8TZQ - chains E and A of the 5 polymer chains in the assembly; structure by electron microscopy, 3.20 A resolution.

# Chain E
Protein: scFv16
Organism: Escherichia coli
Notes: antibody fragment or engineered binder
Chain sequence (267 residues; numbered 1 to 267; the number before each row is that of its first residue):
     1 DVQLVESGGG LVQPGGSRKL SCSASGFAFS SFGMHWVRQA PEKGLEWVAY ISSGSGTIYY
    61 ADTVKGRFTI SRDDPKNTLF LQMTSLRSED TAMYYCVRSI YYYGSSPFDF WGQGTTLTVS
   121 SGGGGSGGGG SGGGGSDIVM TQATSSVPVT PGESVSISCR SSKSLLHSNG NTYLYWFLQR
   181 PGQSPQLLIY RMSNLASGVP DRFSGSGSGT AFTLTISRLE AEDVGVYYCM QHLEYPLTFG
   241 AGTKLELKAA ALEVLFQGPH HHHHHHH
Not modelled in the structure: 1, 120-136, 248-267

# Chain A
Protein: Guanine nucleotide-binding protein G(I)/G(S)/G(T) subunit beta-1
Organism: Homo sapiens
Reference sequence: P62873 (GBB1_HUMAN); residue numbers follow UniProt; this construct covers 2-340
Chain sequence (358 residues; each row starts with the number of its first residue; numbers below 1 keep their minus sign (Met-17 is residue -17)):
   -17 MHHHHHHLEV LFQGPGSSGS ELDQLRQEAE QLKNQIRDAR KACADATLSQ ITNNIDPVGR
    43 IQMRTRRTLR GHLAKIYAMH WGTDSRLLVS ASQDGKLIIW DSYTTNKVHA IPLRSSWVMT
   103 CAYAPSGNYV ACGGLDNICS IYNLKTREGN VRVSRELAGH TGYLSCCRFL DDNQIVTSSG
   163 DTTCALWDIE TGQQTTTFTG HTGDVMSLSL APDTRLFVSG ACDASAKLWD VREGMCRQTF
   223 TGHESDINAI CFFPNGNAFA TGSDDATCRL FDLRADQELM TYSHDNIICG ITSVSFSKSG
   283 RLLLAGYDDF NCNVWDALKA DRAGVLAGHD NRVSCLGVTD DGMAVATGSW DSFLKIWN
Not modelled in the structure: -17 to 1
Construct notes: expression tag (-17 to 1)
Swiss-Prot annotation at these positions:
  - modified residue: Ser2 (N-acetylserine), His266 (Phosphohistidine)
  - natural variant: Leu30 (L30F: In MRD42; uncertain significance), Arg52 (R52G: In MRD42), Gly64 (G64V: In MRD42), Asp76 (D76E: In MRD42; D76G: In MRD42), Gly77 (G77S: In MRD42), Lys78 (K78R: In MRD42), Ile80 (I80N: In MRD42; I80T: In MRD42), His91 (H91R: In MRD42; uncertain significance), Ala92 (A92T: In MRD42), Pro94 (P94S: In MRD42), Leu95 (L95P: In MRD42), Arg96 (R96L: In MRD42), 5 further natural variant entries in UniProt

# Interface between chain E and chain A
Contacting residue pairs (13):
  Val2(E) - Arg129(A)
  Gly26(E) - Glu130(A)
  Phe27(E) - Glu130(A)
  Ala28(E) - Glu130(A)  hydrogen bond (backbone-backbone)
  Phe32(E) - Glu130(A)
  Phe32(E) - Gly131(A)
  Arg98(E) - Arg129(A)  hydrogen bond (side chain-backbone)
  Tyr102(E) - Val90(A)  hydrophobic
  Tyr103(E) - Asp66(A)  hydrogen bond
  Tyr103(E) - Arg68(A)
  Tyr103(E) - Leu69(A)  hydrophobic
  Tyr103(E) - Asp83(A)
  Gly104(E) - Lys127(A)
Also at the interface, not in a pair above, chain E (10 interface residues in all): Ile100
Also at the interface, not in a pair above, chain A (11 interface residues in all): His91, Asn132

# Overview
10 residues of chain E face 11 of chain A across their interface, with 3 hydrogen bonds. Among the polar pairs
are Arg98(E)-Arg129(A), Tyr103(E)-Asp66(A) and Ala28(E)-Glu130(A).
Here chain E is scFv16 (Escherichia coli) and chain A is Guanine nucleotide-binding protein G(I)/G(S)/G(T)
subunit beta-1 (Homo sapiens). Entry 8TZQ (CryoEM structure of D2 dopamine receptor in complex with GoA KE
Mutant, scFv16, and dopamine) was determined by electron microscopy together with 8U02 from the same study.
